6BVF - chains B and C of the 4 polymer chains in the assembly; structure by electron microscopy, 4.00 A resolution.

# Chain B (and C)
Protein: Capsid protein
Organism: Hepatitis B virus genotype D subtype adw
Notes: chain C of this document is another copy of the same molecule, construct and numbering; everything in this record applies to it too
UniProtKB: P03147 (CAPSD_HBVD1); numbering as in UniProt (aligned over 1-149)
Amino-acid sequence (150 residues; numbered 1 to 150; the number before each row is that of its first residue):
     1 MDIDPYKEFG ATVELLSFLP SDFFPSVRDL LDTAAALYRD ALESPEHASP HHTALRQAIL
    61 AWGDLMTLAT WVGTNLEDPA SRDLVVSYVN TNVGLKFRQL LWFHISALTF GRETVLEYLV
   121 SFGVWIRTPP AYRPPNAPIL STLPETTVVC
Unresolved in the structure: 143-150
Differences from the reference sequence: engineered mutation Ala48 (Cys in P03147), Ala61 (Cys in P03147), Ala107 (Cys in P03147); expression tag (150)
Small-molecule neighbours: hap-tamra (E9D; Heteroaryldihydropyrimidine tetramethylrodamine): Phe23, Pro25, Asp29, Leu30, Thr33, Trp102, Ile105, Ser106, Thr109, Phe110, Tyr118, Asn136, Ile139, Leu140

# Chain B / chain C interface
Residue-residue contacts - 14 pairs, chain B then chain C:
  Pro20(B) - Tyr132(C)
  Asp22(B) - Pro129(C)
  Phe23(B) - Pro129(C)
  Pro25(B) - Arg127(C)
  Asp29(B) - Arg127(C)  salt bridge
  Asp32(B) - Phe18(C)
  Asp32(B) - Arg127(C)  salt bridge
  Thr33(B) - Phe18(C)
  Ala36(B) - Phe18(C)  hydrophobic
  Leu37(B) - Val120(C)  hydrophobic
  Arg39(B) - Glu14(C)
  Phe122(B) - Tyr132(C)  hydrophobic
  Trp125(B) - Tyr132(C)  hydrophobic
  Ala137(B) - Tyr132(C)  hydrophobic
Interface residues without a listed pair, chain C (8 interface residues in all): Leu15, Val124

# Overview
Chain B and chain C form an interface of 13 and 8 residues respectively, with 2 salt bridges. Among the polar
pairs are Asp29(B)-Arg127(C) and Asp32(B)-Arg127(C). Bound to chain B: hap-tamra.
Chain B and chain C are both Capsid protein (Hepatitis B virus genotype D subtype adw); the structure, Cryo-EM
Structure of Hepatitis B virus T=4 capsid in complex with the fluorescent allosteric modulator HAP-TAMRA, was
determined by electron microscopy together with 6BVN from the same study.
